Entry 8UCC (X-ray diffraction, 1.80 A resolution); this record covers chain A.

[Chain A]
Name: Interleukin-1 receptor-associated kinase 4
From: Homo sapiens
Notes: EC 2.7.11.1; fragment: kinase domain
Reference sequence: Q9NWZ3 (IRAK4_HUMAN); residues 154-460 here = UniProt positions 154-460
Sequence (307 residues; numbered 154 to 460; the number before each row is that of its first residue):
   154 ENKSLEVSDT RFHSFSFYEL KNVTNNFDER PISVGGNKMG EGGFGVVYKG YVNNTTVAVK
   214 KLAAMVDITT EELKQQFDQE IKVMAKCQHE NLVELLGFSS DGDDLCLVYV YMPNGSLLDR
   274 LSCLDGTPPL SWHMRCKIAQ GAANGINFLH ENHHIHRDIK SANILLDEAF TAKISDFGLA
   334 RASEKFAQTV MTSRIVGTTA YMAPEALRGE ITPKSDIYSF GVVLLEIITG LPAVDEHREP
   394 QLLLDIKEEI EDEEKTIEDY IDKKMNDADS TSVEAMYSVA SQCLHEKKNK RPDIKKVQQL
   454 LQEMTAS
Disordered / not traced: 154-159, 337-341, 460
Modified positions: Thr-345 (phosphothreonine; TPO); Ser-346 (phosphoserine; SEP)
Residues lining bound ligands: WFQ ((4S)-2-[(1R,4s)-1-methyl-2-oxabicyclo[2.1.1]hexan-4-yl]-N-[(8S)-6-methylpyrazolo[1,5-a]pyrimidin-3-yl]-7-[(propan-2-yl)oxy]imidazo[1,2-a]pyrimidine-6-carboxamide): Met-192, Gly-193, Val-200, Ala-211, Lys-213, Glu-233, Tyr-262, Val-263, Tyr-264, Met-265, Pro-266, Asn-267, Gly-268, Ser-269, Asp-272, Arg-273, Asp-278, Thr-280, Leu-318, Ser-328, Asp-329
Curated features (UniProtKB/Swiss-Prot):
  - active site: Asp-311 (Proton acceptor)
  - binding site (ATP): Met-192 to Val-200, Lys-213, Lys-313 to Asn-316, Asp-329
  - modified residue: Thr-342 (Phosphothreonine), Thr-345 (Phosphothreonine), Ser-346 (Phosphoserine)
  - natural variant: Gly-298 (G298D: In IMD67)
  - mutagenesis: Lys-213 (K213A: Loss of kinase activity)

[In short]
Bound to chain A: compound WFQ. UniProt lists active-site residue Asp-311, 15 ATP-binding residues and one
mutagenesis site.
Chain A is Interleukin-1 receptor-associated kinase 4 (Homo sapiens); the structure, IRAK4 in complex with
compound 20, was determined by X-ray diffraction (same publication as 8UCB).
